Entry 9NI9 (electron microscopy, 3.80 A resolution); this record covers chains C and D of the 8 polymer chains in the assembly.

# Chain C
Name: BG505-CH505 Envelope glycoprotein gp120
Source organism: Human immunodeficiency virus 1
Amino-acid sequence (504 residues; each row starts with the number of its first residue; note: 15 numbers in that range are skipped by the numbering (no residue carries them; nothing is unmodelled there); numbers below 1 keep their minus sign (Met-4 is residue -4)):
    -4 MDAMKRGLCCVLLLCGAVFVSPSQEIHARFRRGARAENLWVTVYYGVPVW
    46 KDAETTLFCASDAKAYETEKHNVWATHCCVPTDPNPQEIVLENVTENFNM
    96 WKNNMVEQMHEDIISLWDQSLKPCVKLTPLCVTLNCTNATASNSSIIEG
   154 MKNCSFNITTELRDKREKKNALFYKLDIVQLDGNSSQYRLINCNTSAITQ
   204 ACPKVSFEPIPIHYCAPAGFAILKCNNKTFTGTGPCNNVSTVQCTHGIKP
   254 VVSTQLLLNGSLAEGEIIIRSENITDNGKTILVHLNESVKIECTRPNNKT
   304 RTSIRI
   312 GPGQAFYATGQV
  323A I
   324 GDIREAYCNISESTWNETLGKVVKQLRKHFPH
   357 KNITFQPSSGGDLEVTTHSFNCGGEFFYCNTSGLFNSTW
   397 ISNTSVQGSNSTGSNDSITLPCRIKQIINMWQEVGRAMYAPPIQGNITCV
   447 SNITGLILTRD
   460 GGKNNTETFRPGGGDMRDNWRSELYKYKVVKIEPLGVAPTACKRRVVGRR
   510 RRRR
Unresolved in the structure: -4 to 31, 57-65, 397-411, 460-463, 505-513
Disulfide bonds: Cys54-Cys73, Cys119-Cys205, Cys126-Cys196, Cys131-Cys157, Cys218-Cys247, Cys228-Cys239, Cys296-Cys331, Cys378-Cys445, Cys385-Cys418
Glycans and other covalent adducts: N-acetylglucosamine (NAG) linked to Asn130, Asn156, Asn160, Asn197, Asn230, Asn241, Asn262, Asn289, Asn301, Asn332, Asn386, Asn442, Asn448

# Chain D
Name: BG505-CH505 Transmembrane protein gp41
Source organism: Human immunodeficiency virus 1
Amino-acid sequence (153 residues; numbered 512 to 664; the number before each row is that of its first residue):
   512 AVGIGAVFLGFLGAAGSTMGAASMTLTVQARNLLSGIVQQQSNLLRAPEC
   562 QQHLLKDTHWGIKQLQARVLAVEHYLRDQQLLGIWGCSGKLICTTNVPWN
   612 STWSNKTLSEIWDNMTWLQWDKEISNYTQIIYGLLEESQNQQEKNETDNL
   662 TCD
Unresolved in the structure: 512-524, 545-567
Disulfide bonds: Cys598-Cys604
Glycans and other covalent adducts: N-acetylglucosamine (NAG) linked to Asn611, Asn656
Residues lining bound ligands: N-acetylglucosamine (NAG; 2-acetamido-2-deoxy-beta-D-glucopyranose): Asn616, Lys617, Thr618

# How chain C and chain D interact
Contacting residue pairs - 85 pairs, chain C then chain D:
  Leu34(C) with Pro609(D); Trp610(D), hydrogen bond (backbone-backbone); Leu619(D), hydrophobic
  Trp35(C) with Thr606(D); Asn607(D); Val608(D); Pro609(D), hydrophobic; Trp610(D)
  Val36(C) with Thr605(D); Thr606(D), hydrogen bond (backbone-backbone); Val608(D), hydrogen bond (backbone-backbone); Pro609(D); Trp610(D), hydrophobic; Trp614(D), hydrophobic
  Thr37(C) with Ile603(D); Cys604(D); Thr605(D)
  Val38(C) with Leu593(D), hydrophobic; Trp596(D), hydrophobic; Leu602(D); Ile603(D); Cys604(D), hydrogen bond (backbone-backbone); Leu646(D), hydrophobic
  Tyr39(C) with Met535(D), hydrophobic; Leu602(D); Ile603(D), hydrophobic; Trp623(D); Trp628(D), hydrophobic
  Tyr40(C) with Met535(D); Val539(D), hydrophobic; Tyr586(D); Gln590(D); Leu593(D), hydrophobic; Leu602(D), hydrogen bond (backbone-backbone)
  Gly41(C) with Met535(D); Thr538(D), hydrogen bond (backbone-side chain); Val539(D)
  Val42(C) with Trp628(D), hydrophobic
  Pro43(C) with Ala526(D); Trp628(D)
  Val44(C) with Trp628(D); Leu629(D)
  Trp45(C) with Ala526(D), hydrophobic; Leu629(D), hydrophobic
  Lys46(C) with Asp632(D), salt bridge
  Thr51(C) with Lys574(D)
  Phe53(C) with Gln575(D)
  His72(C) with Asp568(D), salt bridge; Trp571(D)
  Cys74(C) with Trp571(D), hydrophobic
  Leu86(C) with Ala525(D); Gly527(D)
  Glu91(C) with Lys633(D), salt bridge
  Asp107(C) with Lys574(D), salt bridge
  Ser110(C) with His570(D)
  Ala221(C) with Ala541(D); Asn543(D); Leu544(D); Ala582(D)
  Gly222(C) with Arg542(D)
  Lys490(C) with His585(D)
  Pro493(C) with Arg542(D)
  Leu494(C) with Leu593(D), hydrophobic
  Val496(C) with Trp610(D), hydrophobic; Trp631(D), hydrogen bond (backbone-side chain)
  Ala497(C) with Met530(D), hydrophobic; Trp623(D), hydrophobic; Trp628(D), hydrophobic; Trp631(D), hydrophobic
  Pro498(C) with Trp610(D), hydrophobic; Leu619(D); Ile622(D), hydrophobic; Trp623(D), hydrogen bond (backbone-side chain); Trp631(D)
  Thr499(C) with Leu619(D)
  Ala500(C) with Leu619(D)
  Cys501(C) with Thr605(D)
  Lys502(C) with Thr605(D); Asn607(D), hydrogen bond
  Arg503(C) with Gly597(D); Thr605(D), hydrogen bond (side chain-backbone); Thr606(D), hydrogen bond (backbone-backbone); Asn607(D); Gln650(D), hydrogen bond; Gln653(D), hydrogen bond
Other interface residues (no listed pair), chain C (37 interface residues in all): Asn88, Val89, Gln114
Other interface residues (no listed pair), chain D (50 interface residues in all): Ser528, Asp589, Leu592, Lys617, Ile642, Tyr643

# Overview
Chain C and chain D form an interface of 37 and 50 residues respectively; the contacts include 13 hydrogen
bonds and 4 salt bridges. Polar contacts include Lys46(C)-Asp632(D), His72(C)-Asp568(D) and
Glu91(C)-Lys633(D). Ligands of chain D: N-acetylglucosamine.
Chain C is BG505-CH505 Envelope glycoprotein gp120 and chain D is BG505-CH505 Transmembrane protein gp41, both
from Human immunodeficiency virus 1; the structure, BG505-CH505 Env glycoprotein in complex with NHP pAb
Base-1 isolated from animal RUu18 at week 14, was determined by electron microscopy, deposited together with
9NHH, 9NHI, 9NHJ, 9NHK, 9NHL, 9NHM, 9NHN and 9NHO.
